Entry 8SYI (electron microscopy, 2.94 A resolution); this record covers chains Z and T of the 10 polymer chains in the assembly.

Chain Z:
Molecule: DNA-directed RNA polymerase subunit beta'
Organism: Synechococcus elongatus
Notes: EC 2.7.7.6
UniProt: Q31N15 (RPOC2_SYNE7); residue numbers follow UniProt; this construct covers 1-1318
Sequence (1318 residues; row label = number of the first residue in the row):
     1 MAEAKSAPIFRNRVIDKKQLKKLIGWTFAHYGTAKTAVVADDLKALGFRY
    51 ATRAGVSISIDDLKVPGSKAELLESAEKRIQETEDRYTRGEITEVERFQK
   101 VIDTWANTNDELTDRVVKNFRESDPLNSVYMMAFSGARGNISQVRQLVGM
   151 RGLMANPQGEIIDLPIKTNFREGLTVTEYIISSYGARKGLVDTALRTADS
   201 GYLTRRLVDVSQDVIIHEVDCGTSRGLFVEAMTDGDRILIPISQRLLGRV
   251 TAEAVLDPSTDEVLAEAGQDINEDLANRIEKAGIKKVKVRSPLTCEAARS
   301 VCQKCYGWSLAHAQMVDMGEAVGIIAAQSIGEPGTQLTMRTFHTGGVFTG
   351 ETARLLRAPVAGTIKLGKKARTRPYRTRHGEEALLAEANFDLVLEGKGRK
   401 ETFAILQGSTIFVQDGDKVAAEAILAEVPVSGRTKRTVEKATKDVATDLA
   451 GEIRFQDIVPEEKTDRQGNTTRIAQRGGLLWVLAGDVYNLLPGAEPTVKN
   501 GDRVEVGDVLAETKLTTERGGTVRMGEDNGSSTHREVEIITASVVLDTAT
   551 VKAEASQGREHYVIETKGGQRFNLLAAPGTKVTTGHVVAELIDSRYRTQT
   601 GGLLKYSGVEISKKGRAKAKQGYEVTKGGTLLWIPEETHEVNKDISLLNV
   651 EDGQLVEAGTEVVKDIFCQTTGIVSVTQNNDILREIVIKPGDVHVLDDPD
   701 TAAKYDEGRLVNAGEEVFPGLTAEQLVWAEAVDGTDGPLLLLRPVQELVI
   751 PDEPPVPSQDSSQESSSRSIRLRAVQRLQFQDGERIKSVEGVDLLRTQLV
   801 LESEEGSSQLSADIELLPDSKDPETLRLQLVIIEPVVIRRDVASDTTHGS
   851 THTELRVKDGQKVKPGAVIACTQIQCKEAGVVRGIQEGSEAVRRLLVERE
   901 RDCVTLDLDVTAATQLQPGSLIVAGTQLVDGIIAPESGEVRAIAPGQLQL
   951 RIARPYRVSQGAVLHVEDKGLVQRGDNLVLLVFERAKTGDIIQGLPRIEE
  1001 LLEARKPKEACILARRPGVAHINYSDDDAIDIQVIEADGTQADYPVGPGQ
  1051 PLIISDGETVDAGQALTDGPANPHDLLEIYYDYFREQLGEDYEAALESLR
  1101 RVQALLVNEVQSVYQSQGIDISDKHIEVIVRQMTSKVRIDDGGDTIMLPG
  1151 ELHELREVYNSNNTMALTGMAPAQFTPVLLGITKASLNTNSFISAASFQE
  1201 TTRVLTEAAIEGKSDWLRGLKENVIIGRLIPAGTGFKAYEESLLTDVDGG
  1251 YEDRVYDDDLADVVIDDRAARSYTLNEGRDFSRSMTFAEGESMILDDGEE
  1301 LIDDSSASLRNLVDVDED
Unresolved in the structure: 1-2, 340-346, 432-435, 988-990, 1238-1318
Metal / ion sites: Zn2+: Cys221, Cys295, Cys302, Cys305
Curated features (UniProtKB/Swiss-Prot):
  - binding site (Zn(2+)): Cys221, Cys295, Cys302, Cys305

Chain T:
Molecule: 40-nt DNA strand
Sequence (40 nucleotides; numbered 1 to 40; the number before each row is that of its first residue):
     1 GGGCAGTCGCCGTGTACCTCTCCTAGAGCAGCATGCGCCC
Unresolved in the structure: 38-40

Interface between chain Z and chain T:
Residue-residue contacts (8; chain Z residue first):
  Thr197(Z) - DG14(T)  base contact
  Ala198(Z) - DG14(T)  sugar contact
  Gly201(Z) - DG14(T)  sugar contact
  Tyr202(Z) - DG12(T)  phosphate contact
  Tyr202(Z) - DT13(T)  sugar contact
  Gln1199(Z) - DG12(T)  sugar contact
  Glu1200(Z) - DC11(T)  phosphate contact
  Glu1200(Z) - DG12(T)  hydrogen bond to the phosphate

Overview:
Chain Z and chain T form an interface of 6 and 4 residues respectively, with 1 hydrogen bond. Its one
hydrogen-bonded contact is Glu1200(Z)-DG12(T). Cys221(Z), Cys295(Z), Cys302(Z) and Cys305(Z) form the Zn2+
site. Curated annotation (UniProt) lists 4 Zn2+-binding residues on chain Z.
Chain Z is DNA-directed RNA polymerase subunit beta' (Synechococcus elongatus) and chain T is a 40-nt DNA
strand; the structure, Cyanobacterial RNAP-EC, was determined by electron microscopy (same publication as 8URW
and 8EMB).
